PDB entry 8Q5U | X-ray diffraction, 3.00 A resolution | chains E and B of the 6 polymer chains in the assembly

[Chain E]
Protein: Endo-beta-N-acetylglucosaminidase
Source organism: Streptococcus pyogenes
Reference sequence: A0A8H2N1T2 (A0A8H2N1T2_STRPY); residue numbers follow UniProt; this construct covers 38-843
Amino-acid sequence (816 residues; each row starts with the number of its first residue):
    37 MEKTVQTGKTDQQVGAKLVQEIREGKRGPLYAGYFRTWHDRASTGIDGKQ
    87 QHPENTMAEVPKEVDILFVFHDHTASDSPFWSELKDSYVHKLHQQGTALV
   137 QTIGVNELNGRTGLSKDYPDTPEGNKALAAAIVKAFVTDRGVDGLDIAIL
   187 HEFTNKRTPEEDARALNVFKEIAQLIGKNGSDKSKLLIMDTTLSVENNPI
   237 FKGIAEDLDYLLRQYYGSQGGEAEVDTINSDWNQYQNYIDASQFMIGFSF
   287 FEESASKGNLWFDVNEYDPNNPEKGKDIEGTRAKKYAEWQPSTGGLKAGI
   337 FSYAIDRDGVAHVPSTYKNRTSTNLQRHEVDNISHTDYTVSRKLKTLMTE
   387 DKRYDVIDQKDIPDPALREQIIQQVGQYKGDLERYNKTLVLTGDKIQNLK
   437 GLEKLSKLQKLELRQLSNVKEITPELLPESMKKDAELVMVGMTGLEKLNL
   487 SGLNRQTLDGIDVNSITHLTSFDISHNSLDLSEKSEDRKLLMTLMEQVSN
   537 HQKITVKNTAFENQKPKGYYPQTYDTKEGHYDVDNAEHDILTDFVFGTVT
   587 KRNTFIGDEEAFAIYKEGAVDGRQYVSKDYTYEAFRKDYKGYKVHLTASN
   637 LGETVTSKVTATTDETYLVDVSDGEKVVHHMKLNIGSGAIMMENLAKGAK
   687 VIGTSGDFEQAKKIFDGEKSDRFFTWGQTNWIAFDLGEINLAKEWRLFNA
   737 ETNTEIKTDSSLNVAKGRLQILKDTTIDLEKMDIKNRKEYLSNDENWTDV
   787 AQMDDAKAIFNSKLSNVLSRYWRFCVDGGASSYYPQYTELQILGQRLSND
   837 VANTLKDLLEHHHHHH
Not modelled in the structure: 37-263, 274-324, 335-389, 495-498, 540-543, 572, 593, 767-772, 833-852
Differences from the reference sequence: initiating methionine (37); engineered mutation Ala184 (Asp in A0A8H2N1T2), Leu186 (Glu in A0A8H2N1T2); expression tag (844-852)
Metal / ion sites: Ca2+: Lys699, Asp702, Glu704, Thr824, Glu825
Reported in the primary citation:
  - binding site for alpha-L-fucopyranose: Tyr251, Tyr252, Gln255
  - binding site for N-acetylglucosamine: Trp297
  - mutagenesis - D184A/E186L: abolished catalytic activity (citing earlier work)

[Chain B]
Protein: Uncharacterized protein DKFZp686C11235
Source organism: Homo sapiens
Reference sequence: Q6MZV7 (Q6MZV7_HUMAN); residues 221-447 here correspond to UniProt positions 247-473 (UniProt number = residue number + 26)
Amino-acid sequence (227 residues; each row starts with the number of its first residue):
   221 DKTHTCPPCPAPECLGGPSVFLFPPKPKDTLMISRTPEVTCVVVDVSHED
   271 PEVKFNWYVDGVEVHNAKTKPREEQYNSTYRVVSVLTVLHQDWLNGKEYK
   321 CKVSNKALPAPIEKTISKAKGQPREPQVYTLPPSREEMTKNQVSLTCLVK
   371 GFYPSDIAVEWASNGQPENNYKTTPPVLDSDGSFFLYSKLTVDKSRWQQG
   421 NVFSCSVMHEALHNHYTQKSLSLSPGK
Not modelled in the structure: 221-236, 296, 445-447
Differences from the reference sequence: engineered mutation Cys234 (Leu260 in Q6MZV7), Ala382 (Glu408 in Q6MZV7)
Disulfide bonds: Cys261-Cys321, Cys367-Cys425
Reported in the primary citation:
  - post-translational modification sites: Asn297

[Interface between chain E and chain B]
Pairs across the interface (21):
  Gln696(E) - Ser254(B)
  Arg708(E) - Ile253(B)  hydrogen bond (side chain-backbone)
  Arg708(E) - Ser254(B)
  Arg708(E) - Arg255(B)
  Arg708(E) - His310(B)
  Phe710(E) - Ile253(B)
  Phe710(E) - His310(B)
  Thr711(E) - Ile253(B)
  Trp712(E) - Thr250(B)
  Trp712(E) - Leu251(B)
  Trp712(E) - Ile253(B)
  Trp712(E) - His310(B)
  Trp712(E) - Asn434(B)
  Trp712(E) - His435(B)
  Ile742(E) - Thr307(B)
  Leu748(E) - Leu309(B)  hydrophobic
  Ser818(E) - Gln311(B)  hydrogen bond (backbone-side chain)
  Tyr819(E) - Leu309(B)  hydrophobic
  Tyr819(E) - Gln311(B)
  Tyr819(E) - Asp312(B)  hydrogen bond
  Tyr820(E) - Gln311(B)  hydrogen bond (backbone-side chain)
Also at the interface, not in a pair above, chain B (14 interface residues in all): Met252, Thr256
Interface features reported in the paper:
  - hot spots on chain E (mutagenesis) - W712A: abolished catalytic activity on IgG Fc (citing earlier work)

[Overview]
The interface between chain E and chain B involves 10 residues on one side and 14 on the other; the contacts
include 4 hydrogen bonds. Polar contacts include Arg708(E)-Ile253(B), Ser818(E)-Gln311(B) and
Tyr819(E)-Asp312(B). The paper reports a binding site for alpha-L-fucopyranose at Tyr251(E), Tyr252(E) and
Gln255(E); D184A/E186L of chain E abolish catalytic activity.
Chain E is Endo-beta-N-acetylglucosaminidase (Streptococcus pyogenes) and chain B is Uncharacterized protein
DKFZp686C11235 (Homo sapiens); the structure, Endoglycosidase S2 in complex with IgG1 Fc, was determined by
X-ray diffraction.
